1I8V - chain A; structure by X-ray diffraction, 1.25 A resolution.

# Chain A
Name: Guanyl-specific ribonuclease sa
From: Streptomyces aureofaciens
Notes: EC 3.1.27.3
UniProt: P05798 (RNSA_STRAU); residue numbers follow UniProt; this construct covers 1-96
Chain sequence (96 residues; numbered 1 to 96; the number before each row is that of its first residue):
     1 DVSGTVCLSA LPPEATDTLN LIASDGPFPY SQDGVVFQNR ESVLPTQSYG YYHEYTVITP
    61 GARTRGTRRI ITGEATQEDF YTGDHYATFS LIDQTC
Disulfides: Cys7-Cys96
Differences from the reference sequence: engineered mutation Phe80 (Tyr in P05798)
Curated features (UniProtKB/Swiss-Prot):
  - active site: Glu54 (Proton acceptor), His85 (Proton donor)
  - mutagenesis: Asn39 (N39A/D/S: Decreases protein stability)

# In short
UniProt lists active-site residues Glu54 and His85 and one mutagenesis site.
Chain A is Guanyl-specific ribonuclease sa (Streptomyces aureofaciens); the structure, Crystal structure of
rnase sa Y80F mutant, was determined by X-ray diffraction, deposited together with 1I70.
